Entry 6RDW (electron microscopy, 3.80 A resolution); this record covers chains 1 and 5 of the 31 polymer chains in the assembly.

[Chain 1]
Protein: ATP synthase associated protein ASA1
Source organism: Polytomella sp. Pringsheim 198.80
UniProtKB: Q85JD5 (Q85JD5_9CHLO); residues 1-618 here = UniProt positions 1-618
Sequence (618 residues; numbered 1 to 618; the number before each row is that of its first residue):
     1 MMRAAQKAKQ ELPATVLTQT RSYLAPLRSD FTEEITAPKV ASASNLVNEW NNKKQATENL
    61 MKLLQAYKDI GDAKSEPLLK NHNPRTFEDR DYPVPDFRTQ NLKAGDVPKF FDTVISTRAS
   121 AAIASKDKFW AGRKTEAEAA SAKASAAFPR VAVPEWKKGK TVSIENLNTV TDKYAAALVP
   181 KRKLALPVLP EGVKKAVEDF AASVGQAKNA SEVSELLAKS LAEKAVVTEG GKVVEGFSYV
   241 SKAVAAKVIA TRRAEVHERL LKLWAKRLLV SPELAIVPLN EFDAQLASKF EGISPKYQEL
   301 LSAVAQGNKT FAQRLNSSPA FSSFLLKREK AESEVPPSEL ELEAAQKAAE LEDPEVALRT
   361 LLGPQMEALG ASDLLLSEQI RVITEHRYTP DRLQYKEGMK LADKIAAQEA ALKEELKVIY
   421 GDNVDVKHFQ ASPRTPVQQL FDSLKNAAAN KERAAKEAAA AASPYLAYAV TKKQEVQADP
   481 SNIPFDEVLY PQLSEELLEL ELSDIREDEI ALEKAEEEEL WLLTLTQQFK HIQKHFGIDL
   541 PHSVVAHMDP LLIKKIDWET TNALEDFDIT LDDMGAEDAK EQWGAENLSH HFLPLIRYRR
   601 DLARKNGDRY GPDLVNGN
Not modelled in the structure: 1-22, 618

[Chain 5]
Protein: Mitochondrial F1F0 ATP synthase associated 14 kDa protein
Source organism: Polytomella sp. Pringsheim 198.80
UniProtKB: A0A024FSR7 (A0A024FSR7_9CHLO); residue numbers follow UniProt; this construct covers 1-123
Sequence (123 residues; each row starts with the number of its first residue):
     1 MKLLPESLQQ EAATAAVVAS WVLWHLDTQL LPTIMREHKL HACWAAAAKR YNEKLFKLNP
    61 SYDRVLSLPA VSKNQVLENV FHTAPKAPVE HLEKMVSANS KVYDALNLQS KRVLIWQVKP
   121 ALF

[How chain 1 and chain 5 interact]
Residue-residue contacts - 127 pairs, chain 1 then chain 5:
  L79(1) with V80(5), hydrophobic
  H82(1) with N79(5); H82(5)
  N83(1) with V76(5); V80(5)
  P84(1) with V71(5), hydrophobic; N79(5)
  R85(1) with P69(5); V71(5), hydrogen bond (side chain-backbone); V76(5)
  E88(1) with P69(5); A70(5), hydrogen bond (side chain-backbone); V71(5)
  R90(1) with P69(5)
  V94(1) with L66(5), hydrophobic
  D96(1) with D63(5)
  F97(1) with Y62(5), hydrophobic
  R98(1) with F56(5), hydrogen bond (side chain-backbone); K57(5); N59(5), hydrogen bond (side chain-backbone); Y62(5)
  F111(1) with Y62(5); V65(5), hydrophobic; L66(5), hydrophobic
  V114(1) with L66(5), hydrophobic
  I115(1) with V65(5); A70(5)
  R118(1) with L66(5), hydrogen bond (side chain-backbone); L68(5); A70(5)
  A119(1) with A70(5)
  A122(1) with V71(5), hydrophobic
  I123(1) with Q75(5); N79(5)
  V151(1) with M95(5), hydrophobic
  V153(1) with M95(5), hydrophobic
  P154(1) with N99(5)
  W156(1) with L106(5)
  T161(1) with L106(5); L108(5)
  V162(1) with L106(5), hydrogen bond (backbone-backbone); N107(5)
  S163(1) with N107(5)
  I164(1) with N107(5)
  L167(1) with Y103(5), hydrophobic; N107(5)
  V170(1) with N99(5)
  Y174(1) with H91(5); L92(5), hydrophobic; M95(5); N99(5)
  A175(1) with L92(5)
  L178(1) with P88(5); V89(5); L92(5), hydrophobic
  F282(1) with Y62(5), hydrophobic
  L286(1) with Y62(5), hydrophobic
  A287(1) with F56(5)
  S288(1) with F56(5)
  F290(1) with N52(5); F56(5), hydrophobic
  I293(1) with F56(5), hydrophobic
  E397(1) with S72(5), hydrogen bond; N74(5), hydrogen bond; Q75(5)
  K400(1) with N74(5)
  L401(1) with L77(5), hydrophobic
  K404(1) with N74(5), hydrogen bond; E78(5), salt bridge
  S463(1) with Y103(5); D104(5)
  P464(1) with Y103(5)
  Y465(1) with V96(5); N99(5); S100(5); Y103(5), hydrophobic
  L466(1) with S100(5)
  A469(1) with V96(5), hydrophobic
  Q477(1) with V89(5)
  L497(1) with F81(5), hydrophobic
  L500(1) with K73(5), hydrogen bond (backbone-side chain); V76(5), hydrophobic
  E501(1) with K73(5), salt bridge
  A511(1) with L68(5), hydrophobic
  K514(1) with R64(5), hydrogen bond (backbone-side chain)
  W521(1) with L55(5), hydrophobic
  L522(1) with L55(5), hydrophobic
  L525(1) with Y51(5); L55(5), hydrophobic
  F529(1) with W44(5)
  F536(1) with E37(5); L40(5), hydrophobic; H41(5)
  H542(1) with T33(5); E37(5)
  V545(1) with L40(5), hydrophobic
  L552(1) with L40(5), hydrophobic
  I553(1) with R36(5)
  I556(1) with M35(5); R36(5); K39(5); L40(5)
  D557(1) with R36(5), salt bridge
  E559(1) with K39(5), salt bridge
  T560(1) with P32(5)
  L564(1) with K39(5), hydrogen bond (backbone-side chain)
  E565(1) with L31(5); M35(5); K39(5), hydrogen bond (backbone-side chain)
  D568(1) with H38(5), salt bridge; K39(5)
  E581(1) with A46(5); R50(5)
  Q582(1) with R50(5)
  W583(1) with C43(5), hydrophobic
  G584(1) with A47(5)
  A585(1) with A47(5); R50(5)
  N587(1) with C43(5), hydrogen bond
  L588(1) with W44(5), hydrophobic
  H591(1) with W44(5); Y51(5), hydrogen bond
  F592(1) with Y51(5), hydrophobic; K54(5); L58(5), hydrophobic
  L595(1) with L58(5), hydrophobic
  R599(1) with L58(5), hydrogen bond (side chain-backbone)
Also at the interface, not in a pair above, chain 1 (95 interface residues in all): P95, K126, A152, T171, K289, Q394, I405, Q408, K473, D504, E507, D508, A515, D566, F567, K580
Also at the interface, not in a pair above, chain 5 (62 interface residues in all): A42, E53, P60, S67, V102, I115

[Overview]
The interface between chain 1 and chain 5 involves 95 residues on one side and 62 on the other; the contacts
include 16 hydrogen bonds and 5 salt bridges. Polar contacts include K404(1)-E78(5), E501(1)-K73(5) and
D557(1)-R36(5).
Here chain 1 is ATP synthase associated protein ASA1 and chain 5 is Mitochondrial F1F0 ATP synthase associated
14 kDa protein, both from Polytomella sp. Pringsheim 198.80. Entry 6RDW (Cryo-EM structure of Polytomella
F-ATP synthase, Rotary substate 1F, composite map) was determined by electron microscopy together with 6RD4,
6RD5, 6RD6, 6RD7, 6RD8, 6RD9 and 46 further entries from the same study.
